Entry 7NQ8 (X-ray diffraction, 1.60 A resolution); this record covers chain A.

[Chain A]
Name: Bromodomain-containing protein 2
Organism: Homo sapiens
UniProt: P25440 (BRD2_HUMAN); numbering as in UniProt (aligned over 344-455)
Sequence (115 residues; row label = number of the first residue in the row):
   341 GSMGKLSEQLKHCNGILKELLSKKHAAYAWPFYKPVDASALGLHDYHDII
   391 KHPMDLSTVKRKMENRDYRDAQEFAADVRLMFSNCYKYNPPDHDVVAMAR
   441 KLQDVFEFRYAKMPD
Not modelled in the structure: 341-344
Differences from the reference sequence: expression tag (341-343)
Small-molecule neighbours: UM5 (N-ethyl-3-(1-methyl-1H-1,2,3-triazol-4-yl)-4-(pyridin-2-ylmethoxy)benzamide): Trp-370, Pro-371, Phe-372, Val-376, Leu-381, Leu-383, Cys-425, Tyr-428, Asn-429, Pro-430, His-433, Val-435, Met-438

[Summary]
Ligands of chain A: compound UM5.
Chain A is Bromodomain-containing protein 2 (Homo sapiens); the structure, C-TERMINAL BROMODOMAIN OF HUMAN
BRD2 WITH N-ethyl-3-(1-methyl-1H-1,2,3-triazol-4-yl)-4-(pyridin-2-ylmethoxy)benzamide, was determined by X-ray
diffraction, deposited together with 7NQJ, 7NQ5, 7NQ7, 7NQ9 and 7NQI.
